Entry 5KOJ (X-ray diffraction, 2.59 A resolution); this record covers chains A and D of the 4 polymer chains in the assembly.

# Chain A
Protein: Nitrogenase protein alpha chain
From: Gluconacetobacter diazotrophicus (strain ATCC 49037 / DSM 5601 / PAl5)
Notes: EC 1.18.6.1
Reference sequence: A9H5W5 (A9H5W5_GLUDA); residues 1-499 here = UniProt positions 1-499
Sequence (499 residues; each row starts with the number of its first residue):
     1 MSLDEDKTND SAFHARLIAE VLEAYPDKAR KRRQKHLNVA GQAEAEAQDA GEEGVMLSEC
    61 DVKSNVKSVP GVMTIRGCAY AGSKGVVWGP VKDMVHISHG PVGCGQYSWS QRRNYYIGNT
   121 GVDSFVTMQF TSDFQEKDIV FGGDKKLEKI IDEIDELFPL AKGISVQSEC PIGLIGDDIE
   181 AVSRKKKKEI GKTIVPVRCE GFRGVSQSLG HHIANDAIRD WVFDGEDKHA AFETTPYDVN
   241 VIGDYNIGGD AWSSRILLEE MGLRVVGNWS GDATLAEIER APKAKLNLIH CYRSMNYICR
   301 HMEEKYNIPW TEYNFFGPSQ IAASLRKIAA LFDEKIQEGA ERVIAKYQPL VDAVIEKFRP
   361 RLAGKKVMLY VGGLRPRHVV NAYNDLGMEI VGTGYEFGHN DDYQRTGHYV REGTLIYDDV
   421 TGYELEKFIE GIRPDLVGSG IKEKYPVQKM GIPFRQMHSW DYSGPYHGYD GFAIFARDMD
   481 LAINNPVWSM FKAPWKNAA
Unresolved in the structure: 1-5, 45-53, 496-499
Metal / ion sites: fe(8)-S(7) cluster Fe: Cys78, Cys104, Cys170 (shared with 4 residues of chain B); Fe ion near Cys291 (its only coordinating residue here)
Residues lining bound ligands:
  - fe(8)-S(7) cluster (CLF): Cys78, Tyr80, Pro101, Gly103, Cys104, Tyr107, Glu169, Cys170, Gly201
  - 3-hydroxy-3-carboxy-adipic acid (HCA): Ala81, Gln111, Arg112, Gln207, Gly440, Ile441, Lys442, Gln456, His458
  - ICS (iron-sulfur-molybdenum cluster with interstitial carbon): Val86, Arg112, Gln207, His211, Tyr245, Ile247, Cys291, Arg293, Ser294, Val371, Gly372, Gly373, Leu374, Arg375, Pro376, Phe397, Met457, His458
What the authors report for this chain:
  - fe(8)-S(7) cluster coordination: Cys104

# Chain D
Protein: Nitrogenase FeMo beta subunit protein NifK
From: Gluconacetobacter diazotrophicus (strain ATCC 49037 / DSM 5601 / PAl5)
Notes: EC 1.18.6.1
Reference sequence: A9H5W8 (A9H5W8_GLUDA); residue numbers follow UniProt; this construct covers 1-511
Sequence (511 residues; numbered 1 to 511; the number before each row is that of its first residue):
     1 MPQNVDKILD HAPLFREPEY QEMLAGKAKL ENMPPADKVV EIADWTKSWE YREKNFARES
    61 LSVNPAKACQ PLGAVFVASG FERTMSFVHG SQGCVAYYRS HLSRHFKEPS SAVSSSMTED
   121 AAVFGGLNNM VDGLANTYKL YDPKMIAVST TCMAEVIGDD LHAFIQTAKG KGSVPEEFDV
   181 PFAHTPAFVG SHVTGYDNML KGILEHFWKG RTPVPNRSVN IIPGFDGFAV GNNRELKRIL
   241 GMMGVQYTIL SDVSDQFDTP SDGEYRMYDG GTKIEAARDA VNADYTISLQ EYCTPKTLEY
   301 CQSFGQKTAS FHYPLGIGAT DDLLQKLSEI SGKPVPQELE MERGRLVDAL ADSQAYLHGK
   361 TYAIYGDPDF VYGMARFILE TGGEPKHCLA TNGSKAWEAQ MQELFDSSPF GVGCKAWGGK
   421 DLWHMRSLLA TEKVDLLIGN SYGKYLERDT DTPLIRLMFP IFDRHHHHRF PVWGYQGALR
   481 VLVTLLDKIF DKLDDDTIQA GVTDYSFDLT R
Unresolved in the structure: 1
Metal / ion sites: fe(8)-S(7) cluster Fe: Cys69, Cys94, Tyr98, Cys152 (shared with 3 residues of chain C); Fe ion site 1: Lys107, Glu108 (shared with 2 residues of chain B); Fe ion site 2: Asp348, Asp352 (shared with 2 residues of chain B)
Residues lining bound ligands: fe(8)-S(7) cluster (CLF): Cys69, Pro71, Ser91, Gly93, Cys94, Tyr97, Tyr98, Thr151, Cys152, Ala187

# How chain A and chain D interact
Contacting residue pairs - 50 pairs, chain A then chain D:
  Trp109(A) with Leu509(D)
  Ser110(A) with Leu509(D)
  Gln111(A) with Leu509(D); Thr510(D), hydrogen bond
  Arg113(A) with Asp508(D), salt bridge
  Tyr115(A) with Tyr505(D); Ser506(D); Asp508(D), hydrogen bond
  Tyr116(A) with Tyr505(D)
  Ile117(A) with Gly501(D); Tyr505(D), hydrophobic
  Gly118(A) with Gly501(D), hydrogen bond (backbone-backbone); Asp504(D)
  Asn119(A) with Ala500(D); Gly501(D)
  Lys444(A) with Asp352(D)
  Tyr445(A) with Asp352(D)
  Gln448(A) with Ala351(D), hydrogen bond (side chain-backbone); Asp352(D), hydrogen bond
  Lys449(A) with Asp348(D), salt bridge
  Arg455(A) with Ala355(D)
  Tyr462(A) with Tyr356(D); Thr510(D); Arg511(D)
  Leu481(A) with Gln354(D); Ala355(D), hydrophobic; His358(D)
  Ala482(A) with Gln354(D)
  Asn484(A) with His358(D)
  Asn485(A) with Gln354(D)
  Pro486(A) with Leu379(D); Glu380(D); Phe410(D), hydrophobic
  Val487(A) with Val347(D); Leu350(D), hydrophobic
  Met490(A) with Ile317(D), hydrophobic; Arg343(D), hydrogen bond (backbone-side chain); Val347(D); Glu380(D)
  Phe491(A) with Arg343(D); Val347(D), hydrophobic
  Lys492(A) with Arg343(D)
  Ala493(A) with Arg343(D)
  Pro494(A) with Asp321(D); Gln325(D), hydrogen bond (backbone-side chain)
  Trp495(A) with Asp321(D); Val335(D), hydrophobic; Glu340(D); Arg343(D); Tyr475(D)
Interface residues without a listed pair, chain A (31 interface residues in all): Thr120, Trp252, Asp461, Asp480
Interface residues without a listed pair, chain D (30 interface residues in all): Leu324, Gly382

# Summary
31 residues of chain A face 30 of chain D across their interface; the contacts include 7 hydrogen bonds and 2
salt bridges. Among the polar pairs are Arg113(A)-Asp508(D), Lys449(A)-Asp348(D) and Gln111(A)-Thr510(D).
Bound to chain A: 3-hydroxy-3-carboxy-adipic acid, compound ICS and fe(8)-S(7) cluster. Chain D binds
fe(8)-S(7) cluster. The paper reports fe(8)-S(7) cluster coordination by Cys104(A).
Here chain A is Nitrogenase protein alpha chain and chain D is Nitrogenase FeMo beta subunit protein NifK,
both from Gluconacetobacter diazotrophicus (strain ATCC 49037 / DSM 5601 / PAl5). Entry 5KOJ (Nitrogenase
MoFeP protein in the IDS oxidized state) was determined by X-ray diffraction (same publication as 5KOH).
